PDB entry 6S6T | electron microscopy, 4.10 A resolution (low resolution: residue-level contacts below are approximate; hydrogen-bond / salt-bridge calls are withheld) | chains A and B of the 7 polymer chains in the assembly

== Chain A (and B) ==
Name: Glutamate synthase [NADPH] large chain
From: Azospirillum brasilense
Notes: EC 1.4.1.13; chain B of this document is another copy of the same molecule, construct and numbering; everything in this record applies to it too
Reference sequence: Q05755 (GLTB_AZOBR); residues -35 to 1479 here correspond to UniProt positions 1-1515 (UniProt number = residue number + 36)
Amino-acid sequence (1515 residues; numbered -35 to 1479; the number before each row is that of its first residue; numbers below 1 keep their minus sign (Met-35 is residue -35)):
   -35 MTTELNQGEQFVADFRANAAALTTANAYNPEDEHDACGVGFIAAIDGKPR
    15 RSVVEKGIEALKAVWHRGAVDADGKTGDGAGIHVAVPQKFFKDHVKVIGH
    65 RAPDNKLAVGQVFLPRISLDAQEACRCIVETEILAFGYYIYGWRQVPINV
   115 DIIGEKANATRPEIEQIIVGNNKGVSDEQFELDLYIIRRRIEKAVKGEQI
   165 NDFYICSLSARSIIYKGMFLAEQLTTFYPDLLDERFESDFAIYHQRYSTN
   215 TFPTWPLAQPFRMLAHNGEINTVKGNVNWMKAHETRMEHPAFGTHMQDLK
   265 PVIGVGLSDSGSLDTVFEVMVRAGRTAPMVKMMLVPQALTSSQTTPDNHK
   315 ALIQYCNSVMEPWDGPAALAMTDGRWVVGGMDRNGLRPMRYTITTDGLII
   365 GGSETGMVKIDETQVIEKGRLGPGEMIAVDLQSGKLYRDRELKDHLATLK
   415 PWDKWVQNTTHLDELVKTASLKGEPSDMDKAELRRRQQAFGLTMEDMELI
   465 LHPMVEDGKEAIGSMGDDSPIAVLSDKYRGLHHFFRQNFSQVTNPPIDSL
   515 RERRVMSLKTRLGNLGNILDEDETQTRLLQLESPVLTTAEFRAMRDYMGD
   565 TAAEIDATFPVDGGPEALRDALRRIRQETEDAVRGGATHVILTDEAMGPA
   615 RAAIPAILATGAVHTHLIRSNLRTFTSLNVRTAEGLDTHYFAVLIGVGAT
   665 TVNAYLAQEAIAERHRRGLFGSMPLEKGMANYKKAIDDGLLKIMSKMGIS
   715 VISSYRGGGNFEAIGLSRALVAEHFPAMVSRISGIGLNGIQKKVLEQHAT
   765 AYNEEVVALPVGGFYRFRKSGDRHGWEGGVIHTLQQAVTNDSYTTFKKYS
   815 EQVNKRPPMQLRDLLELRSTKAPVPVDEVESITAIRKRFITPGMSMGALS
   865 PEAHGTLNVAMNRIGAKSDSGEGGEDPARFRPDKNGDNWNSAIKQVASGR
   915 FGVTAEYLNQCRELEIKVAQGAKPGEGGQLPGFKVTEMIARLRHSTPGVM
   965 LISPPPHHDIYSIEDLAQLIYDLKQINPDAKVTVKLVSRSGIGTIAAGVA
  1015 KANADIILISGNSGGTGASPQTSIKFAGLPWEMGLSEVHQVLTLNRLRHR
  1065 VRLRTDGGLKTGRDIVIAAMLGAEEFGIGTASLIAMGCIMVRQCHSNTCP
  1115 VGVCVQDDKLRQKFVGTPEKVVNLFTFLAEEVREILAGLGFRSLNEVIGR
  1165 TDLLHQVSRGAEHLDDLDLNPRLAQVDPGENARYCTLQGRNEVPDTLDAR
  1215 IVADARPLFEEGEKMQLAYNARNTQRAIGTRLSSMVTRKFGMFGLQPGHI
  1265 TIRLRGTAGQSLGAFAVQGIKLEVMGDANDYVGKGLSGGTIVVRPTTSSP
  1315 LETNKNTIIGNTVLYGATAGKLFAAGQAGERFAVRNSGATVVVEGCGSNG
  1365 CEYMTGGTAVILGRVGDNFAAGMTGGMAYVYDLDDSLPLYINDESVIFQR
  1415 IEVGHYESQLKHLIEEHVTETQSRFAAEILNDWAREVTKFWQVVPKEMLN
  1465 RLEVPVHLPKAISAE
Disordered / not traced: -35 to 0, 1473-1479
Ion coordination: 3Fe-4S cluster Fe: Cys1102, Cys1108, Cys1113
Residues lining bound ligands:
  - 3Fe-4S cluster (F3S): Met479, Cys1102, Ile1103, Met1104, Val1105, Arg1106, Gln1107, Cys1108, Cys1113, Pro1114, Val1115, Val1117, Cys1118
  - FMN (flavin mononucleotide): Met479, Pro856, Gly857, Met858, Ser859, Leu863, Glu886, Gln909, Lys931, Gln934, Lys999, Ser1027, Gly1028, Gly1029, Thr1030, Gly1031, Asp1070, Gly1071, Gly1072, Leu1073, Gly1091, Ile1092, Gly1093, Thr1094, Ala1095, Leu1097, Cys1118
Swiss-Prot annotation at these positions:
  - active site: Cys1 (For GATase activity)
  - binding site (FMN): Leu1049 to Arg1106
  - binding site ([3Fe-4S] cluster): Cys1102, Cys1108, Cys1113

== Interface between chain A and chain B ==
Residue-residue contacts (19):
  Asp841(A) - Arg1236(B)
  Ser845(A) - Arg1214(B)
  Ser845(A) - Tyr1233(B)
  Ile846(A) - Ala1232(B)
  Thr847(A) - Leu1231(B)
  Thr847(A) - Ala1232(B)
  Arg850(A) - Gln1230(B)
  Arg877(A) - Lys1228(B)
  Arg877(A) - Met1229(B)
  Arg877(A) - Gln1230(B)
  Ile878(A) - Gln1230(B)
  Asn899(A) - Lys1228(B)
  Gly900(A) - Gly1226(B)
  Gly900(A) - Glu1227(B)
  Gly900(A) - Lys1228(B)
  Asp901(A) - Lys1228(B)
  Asn902(A) - Glu1227(B)
  Val1136(A) - Gln1230(B)
  Arg1147(A) - Asn1234(B)
Also at the interface, not in a pair above, chain A (16 interface residues in all): Pro839, Glu842, Asn876
Also at the interface, not in a pair above, chain B (13 interface residues in all): Lys373, Arg1269

== Overview ==
16 residues of chain A face 13 of chain B across their interface. Bound to chain A: flavin mononucleotide and
3Fe-4S cluster. UniProt lists active-site residue Cys1(A), 3 FMN-binding residues and 3 [3Fe-4S]
cluster-binding residues on chain A.
Both chains are Glutamate synthase [NADPH] large chain (Azospirillum brasilense). Entry 6S6T (Structure of
Azospirillum brasilense Glutamate Synthase in a4b3 oligomeric state) was determined by electron microscopy
together with 6S6S, 6S6U and 6S6X from the same study.
